PDB entry 9UST | electron microscopy, 3.02 A resolution | chains A and R of the 5 polymer chains in the assembly

== Chain A ==
Molecule: Gq protein alpha subunit
Organism: Rattus norvegicus
Chain sequence (359 residues; numbered 3 to 359 plus 122 insertion-coded residues; 120 numbers in that range are skipped by the numbering (no residue carries them; nothing is unmodelled there); the number before each row is that of its first residue; a row labelled like 57A-57Z holds insertion residues (57A, then the next letters in order)):
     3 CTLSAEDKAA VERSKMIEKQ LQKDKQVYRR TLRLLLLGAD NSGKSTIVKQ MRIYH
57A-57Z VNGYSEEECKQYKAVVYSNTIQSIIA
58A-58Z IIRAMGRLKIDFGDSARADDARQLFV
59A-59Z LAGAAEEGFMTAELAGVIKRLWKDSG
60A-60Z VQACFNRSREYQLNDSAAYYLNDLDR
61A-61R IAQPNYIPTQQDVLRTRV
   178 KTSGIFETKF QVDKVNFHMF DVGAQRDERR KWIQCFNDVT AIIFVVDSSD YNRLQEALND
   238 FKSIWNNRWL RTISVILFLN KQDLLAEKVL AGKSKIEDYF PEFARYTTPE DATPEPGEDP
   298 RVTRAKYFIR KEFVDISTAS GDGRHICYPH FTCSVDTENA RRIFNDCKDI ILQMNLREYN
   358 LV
Not modelled in the structure: 3, 57A-57Z, 58A-58Z, 59A-59Z, 60A-60Z, 61A-61R

== Chain R ==
Molecule: Mrgpre
Organism: Equus quagga
Chain sequence (330 residues; each row starts with the number of its first residue):
     2 AHEPRNDSMG VSPRPQPWPS HPNNGSELPT AANATAHATS VDGAHAFSAY ENTLFLATVL
    62 VSLCGLVGNG TVIWLLGFRI KRNPFSVYIL NLAGADFAFL FCKSVRFLLL VLNRSVAVLN
   122 VLIRGVTFSS YLGGLSLLMA VSVERCLSVL FPIWYRCRRL AQLSAIACAL IWGLSLCMGI
   182 LVFLCVHFVD FLCDVVNLVY NGMFFLTFLV LCASSLALLI WVQCFSMRRQ PARLSRIVLL
   242 TVLAFLVLGL PLGAGLLADR LSPSLPCFDI LLPILHLLSA LNSGVNPLIY FFMGRQRQQR
   302 GQKPLREVLQ SALTEDVELI REEPPSPDDT
Not modelled in the structure: 2-53, 227-236, 297-331
Disulfide bonds: Cys-186/Cys-194
Residues lining bound ligands: (E)-3-(2-methoxyphenyl)prop-2-enal (A1D6H): Phe-100, Ser-131, Tyr-132, Pro-252, Leu-253, Gly-256

== Chain A / chain R interface ==
Pairs across the interface (33; chain A residue first):
  Arg-31(A) / Arg-157(R)
  Arg-31(A) / Cys-158(R)  hydrogen bond (side chain-backbone)
  Arg-31(A) / Arg-160(R)  hydrogen bond (side chain-backbone)
  Leu-34(A) / Ile-154(R)  hydrophobic
  Leu-34(A) / Cys-158(R)  hydrophobic
  Lys-191(A) / Arg-159(R)
  Val-192(A) / Ile-154(R)  hydrophobic
  Lys-345(A) / Pro-153(R)
  Ile-348(A) / Pro-153(R)
  Ile-348(A) / Ile-154(R)  hydrophobic
  Ile-348(A) / Arg-157(R)
  Leu-349(A) / Val-150(R)
  Leu-349(A) / Pro-153(R)
  Leu-349(A) / Trp-222(R)  hydrophobic
  Met-351(A) / Arg-157(R)  hydrogen bond
  Asn-352(A) / Ser-149(R)  hydrogen bond (side chain-backbone)
  Asn-352(A) / Pro-153(R)  hydrogen bond (side chain-backbone)
  Asn-352(A) / Tyr-156(R)
  Asn-352(A) / Arg-157(R)  hydrogen bond
  Leu-353(A) / Val-150(R)  hydrophobic
  Leu-353(A) / Trp-222(R)  hydrophobic
  Glu-355(A) / Arg-157(R)  salt bridge
  Tyr-356(A) / Asn-84(R)
  Tyr-356(A) / Pro-85(R)
  Tyr-356(A) / Phe-86(R)  hydrophobic
  Tyr-356(A) / Tyr-156(R)  hydrophobic
  Asn-357(A) / Thr-242(R)
  Asn-357(A) / Arg-296(R)
  Leu-358(A) / Arg-146(R)
  Leu-358(A) / Ser-149(R)
  Leu-358(A) / Val-150(R)  hydrophobic
  Leu-358(A) / Val-243(R)
  Val-359(A) / Val-239(R)
Also at the interface, not in a pair above, chain A (19 interface residues in all): Arg-32, Asp-190, Phe-341, Cys-344
Also at the interface, not in a pair above, chain R (22 interface residues in all): Leu-151, Ala-162, Leu-219, Gly-295

== Summary ==
Chain A and chain R form an interface of 19 and 22 residues respectively; the contacts include 6 hydrogen
bonds and 1 salt bridge. Polar contacts include Glu-355(A)/Arg-157(R), Arg-31(A)/Cys-158(R) and
Arg-31(A)/Arg-160(R). Ligands of chain R: (E)-3-(2-methoxyphenyl)prop-2-enal.
Here chain A is Gq protein alpha subunit (Rattus norvegicus) and chain R is Mrgpre (Equus quagga). Entry 9UST
(MRGPRE-Gq-scFv16-complex) was determined by electron microscopy.
